PDB entry 8C1S | electron microscopy, 3.00 A resolution | chains C and D of the 8 polymer chains in the assembly

== Chain C (and D) ==
Molecule: Glutamate receptor 2
Organism: Rattus norvegicus
Notes: chain D of this document is another copy of the same molecule, construct and numbering; everything in this record applies to it too
UniProt: P19491 (GRIA2_RAT), isoform P19491-2; the construct has insertions or renumbered stretches relative to UniProt, so the offset changes along the chain: -28 to -8 = UniProt 1-21; 1-862 = UniProt 22-883
Amino-acid sequence (891 residues; each row starts with the number of its first residue; numbers below 1 keep their minus sign (Met-28 is residue -28)):
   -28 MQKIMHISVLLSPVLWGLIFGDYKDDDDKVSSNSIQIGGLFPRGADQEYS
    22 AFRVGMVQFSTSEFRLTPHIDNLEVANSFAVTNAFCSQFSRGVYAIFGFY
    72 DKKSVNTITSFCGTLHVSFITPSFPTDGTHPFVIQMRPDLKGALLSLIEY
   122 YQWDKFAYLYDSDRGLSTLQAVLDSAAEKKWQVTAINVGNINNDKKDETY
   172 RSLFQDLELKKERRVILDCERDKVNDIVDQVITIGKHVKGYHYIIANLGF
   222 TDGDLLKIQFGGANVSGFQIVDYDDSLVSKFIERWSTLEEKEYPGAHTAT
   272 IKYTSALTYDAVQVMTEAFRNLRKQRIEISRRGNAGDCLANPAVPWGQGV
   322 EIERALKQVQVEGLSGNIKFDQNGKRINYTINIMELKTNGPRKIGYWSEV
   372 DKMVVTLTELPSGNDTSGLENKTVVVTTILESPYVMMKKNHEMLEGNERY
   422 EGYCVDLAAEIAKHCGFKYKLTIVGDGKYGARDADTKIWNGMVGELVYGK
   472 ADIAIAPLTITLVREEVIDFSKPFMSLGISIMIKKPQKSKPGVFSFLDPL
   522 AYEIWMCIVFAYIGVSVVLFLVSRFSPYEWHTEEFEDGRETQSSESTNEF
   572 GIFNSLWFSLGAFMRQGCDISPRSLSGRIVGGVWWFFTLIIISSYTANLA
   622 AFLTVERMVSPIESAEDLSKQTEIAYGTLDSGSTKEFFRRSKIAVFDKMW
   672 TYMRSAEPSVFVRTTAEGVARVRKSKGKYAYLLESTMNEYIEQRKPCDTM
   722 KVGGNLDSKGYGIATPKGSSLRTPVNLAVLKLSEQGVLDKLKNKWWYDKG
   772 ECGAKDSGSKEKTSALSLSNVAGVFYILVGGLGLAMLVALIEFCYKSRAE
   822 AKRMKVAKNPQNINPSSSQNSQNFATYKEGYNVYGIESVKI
Unresolved in the structure: -28 to 504, 550-570, 635-783, 824-862 (chain D: -28 to 504, 552-569, 636-781, 824-862)
Sequence notes: insertion (-7 to 0); conflict Arg586 (Gln607 in P19491), Arg743 (Gly764 in P19491), Ser754 (Asn775 in P19491), Val758 (Leu779 in P19491)
Swiss-Prot annotation at these positions:
  - region: Ala846 to Gly856 (Required for interaction with IQSEC1)
  - binding site (L-glutamate): Pro478, Thr480, Arg485, Ser654, Thr655, Glu705
  - site: Arg453 (Interaction with the cone snail toxin Con-ikot-ikot), Ile633 (Crucial to convey clamshell closure to channel opening), Arg660 (Interaction with the cone snail toxin Con-ikot-ikot), Lys752 (Interaction with the cone snail toxin Con-ikot-ikot)
  - modified residue: Ser662 (Phosphoserine), Ser696 (Phosphoserine), Ser839 (Phosphoserine), Ser842 (Phosphoserine), Tyr855 (Phosphotyrosine), Ser859 (Phosphoserine)
  - lipidation (S-palmitoyl cysteine): Cys589, Cys815
  - glycosylation (N-linked (GlcNAc...) asparagine): Asn235, Asn349, Asn385, Asn392
What the authors report for this chain:
  - mutagenesis - F231A: decreased signaling

== Chain C / chain D interface ==
Residue-residue contacts (88):
  Asp519(C) - Ala786(D)
  Pro520(C) - Ala786(D)
  Pro520(C) - Leu787(D)  hydrogen bond (backbone-backbone)
  Leu521(C) - Ala786(D)
  Leu521(C) - Leu787(D)
  Ala522(C) - Ala786(D)
  Ala522(C) - Leu787(D)  hydrogen bond (backbone-backbone)
  Ala522(C) - Ser788(D)
  Ile525(C) - Leu787(D)
  Ile525(C) - Ser788(D)
  Ile525(C) - Leu789(D)
  Ile525(C) - Val792(D)  hydrophobic
  Cys528(C) - Phe796(D)
  Ala532(C) - Leu799(D)  hydrophobic
  Gly535(C) - Leu803(D)
  Val536(C) - Leu799(D)  hydrophobic
  Val536(C) - Leu803(D)  hydrophobic
  Val539(C) - Leu803(D)
  Val539(C) - Met807(D)  hydrophobic
  Leu542(C) - Met807(D)  hydrophobic
  Val543(C) - Met807(D)  hydrophobic
  Val543(C) - Ala810(D)  hydrophobic
  Phe546(C) - Ala810(D)
  Phe546(C) - Leu811(D)  hydrophobic
  Phe546(C) - Phe814(D)  hydrophobic
  Ser547(C) - Phe814(D)
  Pro548(C) - Phe814(D)
  Tyr549(C) - Phe814(D)  hydrophobic
  Tyr549(C) - Lys817(D)
  Tyr549(C) - Ser818(D)
  Ala583(C) - Gln587(D)  hydrogen bond (backbone-side chain)
  Arg586(C) - Arg586(D)
  Arg586(C) - Gln587(D)
  Cys589(C) - Gly588(D)
  Ser592(C) - Asp590(D)  hydrogen bond
  Arg594(C) - Phe574(D)
  Leu596(C) - Phe574(D)  hydrophobic
  Leu596(C) - Val809(D)  hydrophobic
  Ser597(C) - Ala806(D)  hydrogen bond (side chain-backbone)
  Ser597(C) - Val809(D)
  Ser597(C) - Ala810(D)  hydrogen bond (side chain-backbone)
  Arg599(C) - Phe574(D)  hydrogen bond (side chain-backbone)
  Arg599(C) - Asn575(D)  hydrogen bond
  Arg599(C) - Trp578(D)
  Ile600(C) - Gly802(D)
  Ile600(C) - Ala806(D)  hydrophobic
  Val601(C) - Ala806(D)  hydrophobic
  Gly603(C) - Trp578(D)
  Gly603(C) - Leu581(D)
  Val604(C) - Leu799(D)  hydrophobic
  Val604(C) - Gly802(D)
  Val604(C) - Leu803(D)  hydrophobic
  Trp605(C) - Leu799(D)
  Trp606(C) - Trp578(D)  hydrophobic
  Trp606(C) - Gly582(D)
  Trp606(C) - Met585(D)  hydrophobic
  Trp606(C) - Gln587(D)
  Phe607(C) - Phe517(D)  hydrophobic
  Phe607(C) - Met585(D)  hydrophobic
  Phe608(C) - Val795(D)  hydrophobic
  Phe608(C) - Phe796(D)  hydrophobic
  Phe608(C) - Leu799(D)  hydrophobic
  Leu610(C) - Met585(D)  hydrophobic
  Leu610(C) - Ile613(D)  hydrophobic
  Ile611(C) - Phe517(D)  hydrophobic
  Ile611(C) - Tyr616(D)
  Ser614(C) - Tyr616(D)
  Ser614(C) - Thr617(D)  hydrogen bond
  Ser615(C) - Leu620(D)
  Ser615(C) - Leu787(D)
  Ala618(C) - Thr617(D)
  Ala618(C) - Leu620(D)  hydrophobic
  Ala618(C) - Ala621(D)
  Asn619(C) - Leu624(D)
  Asn619(C) - Thr784(D)
  Asn619(C) - Ser785(D)  hydrogen bond (side chain-backbone)
  Asn619(C) - Ala786(D)
  Asn619(C) - Leu787(D)
  Ala622(C) - Leu624(D)
  Ala622(C) - Thr625(D)
  Ala622(C) - Thr784(D)
  Phe623(C) - Thr784(D)
  Phe623(C) - Ser785(D)
  Phe623(C) - Ala786(D)
  Thr625(C) - Thr625(D)
  Val626(C) - Thr625(D)
  Val626(C) - Lys783(D)
  Val626(C) - Thr784(D)
Other interface residues (no listed pair), chain C (51 interface residues in all): Glu524, Ile529, Pro593, Ser595, Gly602, Thr609, Ile612, Thr617, Ala621
Other interface residues (no listed pair), chain D (43 interface residues in all): Glu782, Ile798, Leu805, Glu821

== Summary ==
Chain C and chain D form an interface of 51 and 43 residues respectively; the contacts include 10 hydrogen
bonds. Among the polar pairs are Ala583(C)-Gln587(D), Ser592(C)-Asp590(D) and Ser597(C)-Ala806(D). UniProt
lists 6 L-glutamate-binding residues on chain C. From the paper: F231A of chain C reduces signaling.
Chain C and chain D are both Glutamate receptor 2 (Rattus norvegicus); the structure, Transmembrane domain of
resting state homomeric GluA2 F231A mutant AMPA receptor in complex with TARP gamma ..., was determined by
electron microscopy, deposited together with 8C1P, 8C1Q, 8C1R, 8C2H, 8C2I, 8P3Q and 9 further entries.
